9MUD - chains f and q of the 45 polymer chains in the assembly; structure by electron microscopy, 3.40 A resolution.

# Chain f
Molecule: 4-nt RNA strand
Sequence (4 nucleotides; each row starts with the number of its first residue; numbering starts at 0):
     0 AAAA

# Chain q
Molecule: Cat1 (CRISPR associated TIR 1) pentagonal filament
Amino-acid sequence (263 residues; each row starts with the number of its first residue):
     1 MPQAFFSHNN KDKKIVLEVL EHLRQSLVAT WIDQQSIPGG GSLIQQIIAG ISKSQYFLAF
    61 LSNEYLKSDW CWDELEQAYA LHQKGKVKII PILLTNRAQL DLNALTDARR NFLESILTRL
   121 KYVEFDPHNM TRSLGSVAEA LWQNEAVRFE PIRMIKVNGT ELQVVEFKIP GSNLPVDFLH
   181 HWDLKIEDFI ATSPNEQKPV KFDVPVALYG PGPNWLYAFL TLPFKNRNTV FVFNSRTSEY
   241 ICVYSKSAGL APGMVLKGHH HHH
Disordered / not traced: 1, 34-41, 259-263
From the paper describing this entry:
  - binding site for the 4-nt RNA strand: Trp215, Asn234, Ser235
  - binding site for the 4-nt RNA strand: Lys225, Asn226, Arg227
  - catalytic residues: Tyr122
  - mutagenesis - D33A: decreased catalytic activity on NAD+
  - mutagenesis - Y122A: abolished catalytic activity on NAD+

# Interface between chain f and chain q
Residue-residue contacts (8; chain f residue first):
  A0(f) - Thr192(q)  hydrogen bond to the base
  A0(f) - Lys225(q)  phosphate contact
  A0(f) - Asn226(q)  hydrogen bond to the phosphate
  A0(f) - Arg227(q)  salt bridge to the phosphate
  A1(f) - Lys225(q)  phosphate contact
  A1(f) - Asn226(q)  hydrogen bond to the sugar
  A2(f) - Lys225(q)  salt bridge to the phosphate
  A2(f) - Asn226(q)  phosphate contact
Interface residues without a listed pair, chain f (4 interface residues in all): A3
Interface residues without a listed pair, chain q (5 interface residues in all): Phe202

# Summary
Chain f and chain q form an interface of 4 and 5 residues respectively; the contacts include 3 hydrogen bonds
and 2 salt bridges. Among the polar pairs are A0(f)-Thr192(q), A1(f)-Asn226(q) and A0(f)-Asn226(q). From the
paper: the catalytic residue Tyr122(q); D33A of chain q reduces catalytic activity on NAD+.
Here chain f is a 4-nt RNA strand and chain q is Cat1 (CRISPR associated TIR 1) pentagonal filament. Entry
9MUD (Cryo-EM structure of CRISPR-associated cA4 bound Cat1 Pentagonal filament assembly) was determined by
electron microscopy together with 9MUE, 9MUO and 9MW9 from the same study.
